PDB entry 8B7B | X-ray diffraction, 2.25 A resolution | chains C and E of the 6 polymer chains in the assembly

[Chain C]
Protein: Tubulin alpha-1B chain
From: Bos taurus
UniProt: P81947 (TBA1B_BOVIN); residues 1-451 here = UniProt positions 1-451
Sequence (451 residues; row label = number of the first residue in the row):
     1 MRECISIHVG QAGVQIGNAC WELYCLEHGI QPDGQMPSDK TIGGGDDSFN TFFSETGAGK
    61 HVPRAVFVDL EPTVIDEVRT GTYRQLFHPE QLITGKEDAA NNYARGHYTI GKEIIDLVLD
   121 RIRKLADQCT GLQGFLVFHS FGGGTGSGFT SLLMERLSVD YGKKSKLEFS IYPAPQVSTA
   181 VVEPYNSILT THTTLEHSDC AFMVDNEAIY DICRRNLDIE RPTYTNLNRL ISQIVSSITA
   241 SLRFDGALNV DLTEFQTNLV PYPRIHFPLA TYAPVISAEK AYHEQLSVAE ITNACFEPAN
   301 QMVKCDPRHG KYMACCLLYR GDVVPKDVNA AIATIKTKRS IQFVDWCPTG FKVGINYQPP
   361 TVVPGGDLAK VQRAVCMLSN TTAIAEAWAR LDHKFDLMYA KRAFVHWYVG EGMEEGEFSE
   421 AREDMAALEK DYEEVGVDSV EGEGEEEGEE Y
Disordered / not traced: 441-451
Metal / ion sites: Ca2+: D39, T41, G44, E55
Ligand contacts: GTP (guanosine-5'-triphosphate): G10, Q11, A12, Q15, I16, D69, D98, A99, A100, N101, S140, G142, G143, G144, T145, G146, I171, P173, V177, S178, T179, E183, N206, Y224, L227, N228, I231

[Chain E]
Protein: Stathmin-4
From: Rattus norvegicus
UniProt: P63043 (STMN4_RAT); residues 5-145 here correspond to UniProt positions 49-189 (UniProt number = residue number + 44)
Sequence (143 residues; numbered 3 to 145; the number before each row is that of its first residue):
     3 MADMEVIELN KCTSGQSFEV ILKPPSFDGV PEFNASLPRR RDPSLEEIQK KLEAAEERRK
    63 YQEAELLKHL AEKREHEREV IQKAIEENNN FIKMAKEKLA QKMESNKENR EAHLAAMLER
   123 LQEKDKHAEE VRKNKELKEE ASR
Disordered / not traced: 3-5, 29-43, 144-145
Sequence notes: initiating methionine (3); expression tag (4)
Metal / ion sites: Ca2+ near D44 (its only coordinating residue here)
Swiss-Prot annotation at these positions:
  - modified residue: S46 (Phosphoserine)

[Chain C / chain E interface]
Residue-residue contacts (30; chain C residue first):
  H107(C) - K104(E)
  H107(C) - M105(E)
  Y108(C) - K104(E)
  Y108(C) - M105(E)  hydrophobic
  Y108(C) - N108(E)
  T109(C) - R112(E)
  K112(C) - M105(E)
  E155(C) - L101(E)
  E155(C) - K104(E)  salt bridge
  R156(C) - L101(E)
  S158(C) - F93(E)
  S158(C) - I94(E)
  V159(C) - I94(E)
  V159(C) - K98(E)
  G162(C) - N90(E)
  G162(C) - I94(E)
  K163(C) - N90(E)
  T193(C) - K104(E)
  E196(C) - F93(E)
  H197(C) - F93(E)
  V409(C) - H115(E)  hydrogen bond (backbone-side chain)
  G410(C) - H115(E)
  E411(C) - N108(E)  hydrogen bond (backbone-side chain)
  E411(C) - R112(E)  salt bridge
  G412(C) - N108(E)  hydrogen bond (backbone-side chain)
  G412(C) - N111(E)  hydrogen bond (backbone-side chain)
  G412(C) - R112(E)
  M413(C) - N108(E)
  E414(C) - S107(E)  hydrogen bond
  E414(C) - N111(E)  hydrogen bond
Other interface residues (no listed pair), chain C (20 interface residues in all): L152
Other interface residues (no listed pair), chain E (15 interface residues in all): E89, A97, K100

[In short]
20 residues of chain C face 15 of chain E across their interface; the contacts include 6 hydrogen bonds and 2
salt bridges. Polar pairs include E155(C)-K104(E), E411(C)-R112(E) and V409(C)-H115(E). Bound to chain C: GTP.
D39(C), T41(C), G44(C) and E55(C) form the Ca2+ site.
Here chain C is Tubulin alpha-1B chain (Bos taurus) and chain E is Stathmin-4 (Rattus norvegicus). Entry 8B7B
(Tubulin - maytansinoid - 6 complex) was determined by X-ray diffraction together with 8B7A and 8B7C from the
same study.
